6E8R - chains A and C; structure by X-ray diffraction, 2.27 A resolution.

[Chain A]
Molecule: Sorting nexin-32
Organism: Homo sapiens
UniProtKB: Q86XE0 (SNX32_HUMAN); residues 17-166 here = UniProt positions 17-166
Sequence (150 residues; each row starts with the number of its first residue):
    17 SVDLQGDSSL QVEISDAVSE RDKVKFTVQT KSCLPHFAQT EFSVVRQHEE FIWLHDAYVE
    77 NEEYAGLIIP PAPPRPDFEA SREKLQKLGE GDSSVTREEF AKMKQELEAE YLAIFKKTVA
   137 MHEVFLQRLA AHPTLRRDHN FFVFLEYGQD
Unresolved in the structure: 17-23, 166

[Chain C]
Molecule: IncE
Organism: Chlamydia trachomatis
UniProtKB: B7SCI5 (B7SCI5_CHLTH); numbering as in UniProt (aligned over 108-132)
Sequence (25 residues; row label = number of the first residue in the row):
   108 PANGPAVQFF KGKNGSADQV ILVTQ
Unresolved in the structure: 108-110, 131-132

[Interface between chain A and chain C]
Pairs across the interface - 30 pairs, chain A then chain C:
  Glu29(A) - Lys118(C)  salt bridge
  Glu29(A) - Lys120(C)  salt bridge
  Ile30(A) - Lys118(C)  hydrogen bond (backbone-side chain)
  Ser31(A) - Phe117(C)
  Ser31(A) - Lys118(C)  hydrogen bond (backbone-backbone)
  Asp32(A) - Phe116(C)
  Asp32(A) - Phe117(C)
  Ala33(A) - Gln115(C)
  Ala33(A) - Phe116(C)  hydrogen bond (backbone-backbone)
  Val34(A) - Val114(C)
  Ser35(A) - Ala113(C)
  Ser35(A) - Val114(C)  hydrogen bond (backbone-backbone)
  Arg37(A) - Pro112(C)
  Leu101(A) - Pro112(C)  hydrophobic
  Leu101(A) - Ala113(C)
  Leu101(A) - Leu129(C)  hydrophobic
  Gln102(A) - Pro112(C)
  Lys120(A) - Leu129(C)
  Glu124(A) - Val127(C)
  Glu124(A) - Leu129(C)
  Tyr127(A) - Val114(C)
  Leu128(A) - Phe116(C)  hydrophobic
  Leu128(A) - Asp125(C)
  Leu128(A) - Val127(C)  hydrophobic
  Phe131(A) - Val114(C)
  Phe131(A) - Phe116(C)  hydrophobic
  Phe131(A) - Val127(C)  hydrophobic
  Lys132(A) - Asp125(C)  salt bridge
  Val135(A) - Phe116(C)  hydrophobic
  Glu139(A) - Lys118(C)  salt bridge
Also at the interface, not in a pair above, chain A (20 interface residues in all): Glu36, Leu104
Also at the interface, not in a pair above, chain C (12 interface residues in all): Gln126

[Overview]
The interface between chain A and chain C involves 20 residues on one side and 12 on the other, with 4
hydrogen bonds and 4 salt bridges. Polar contacts include Glu29(A)-Lys118(C), Glu29(A)-Lys120(C) and
Lys132(A)-Asp125(C).
Chain A is Sorting nexin-32 (Homo sapiens) and chain C is IncE (Chlamydia trachomatis); the structure,
Structure of the SNX32 PX domain in complex with Chlamydial protein IncE in space group I121, was determined
by X-ray diffraction.
